Entry 4GLS (X-ray diffraction, 1.60 A resolution); this record covers chains A and G of the 8 polymer chains in the assembly.

[Chain A]
Protein: D- Vascular endothelial growth factor-A
Amino-acid sequence (102 residues; row label = number of the first residue in the row):
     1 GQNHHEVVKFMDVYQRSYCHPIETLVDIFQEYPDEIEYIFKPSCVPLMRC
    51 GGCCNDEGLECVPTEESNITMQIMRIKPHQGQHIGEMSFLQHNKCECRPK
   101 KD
Unresolved in the structure: 1-5, 101-102
Modified / non-standard residues: Gln-2, Gln-15, Gln-30, Gln-72, Gln-80, Gln-82, Gln-91 (D-glutamine; DGN); Asn-3, Asn-55, Asn-68, Asn-93 (D-asparagine; DSG); His-4, His-5, His-20, His-79, His-83, His-92 (D-histidine; DHI); Glu-6, Glu-23, Glu-31, Glu-35, Glu-37, Glu-57, Glu-60, Glu-65, Glu-66, Glu-86, Glu-96 (D-glutamic acid; DGL); Val-7, Val-8, Val-13, Val-26, Val-45, Val-62 (D-valine; DVA); Lys-9, Lys-41, Lys-77, Lys-94, Lys-100, Lys-101 (D-lysine; DLY); Phe-10, Phe-29, Phe-40, Phe-89 (D-phenylalanine; DPN); Met-11, Met-48, Met-71, Met-74, Met-87 (D-methionine; MED); Asp-12, Asp-27, Asp-34, Asp-56, Asp-102 (D-aspartic acid; DAS); Tyr-14, Tyr-18, Tyr-32, Tyr-38 (D-tyrosine; DTY); Arg-16, Arg-49, Arg-75, Arg-98 (D-arginine; DAR); Ser-17, Ser-43, Ser-67, Ser-88 (D-serine; DSN); Cys-19, Cys-44, Cys-50, Cys-53, Cys-54, Cys-61, Cys-95, Cys-97 (D-cysteine; DCY); Pro-21, Pro-33, Pro-42, Pro-46, Pro-63, Pro-78, Pro-99 (D-proline; DPR); Ile-22, Ile-28, Ile-36, Ile-39, Ile-69, Ile-73, Ile-76, Ile-84 (D-isoleucine; DIL); Thr-24, Thr-64, Thr-70 (D-threonine; DTH); Leu-25, Leu-47, Leu-59, Leu-90 (D-leucine; DLE)
Disulfide bonds: Cys-19/Cys-61, Cys-50/Cys-95, Cys-54/Cys-97

[Chain G]
Protein: L- RFX001
Amino-acid sequence (56 residues; each row starts with the number of its first residue):
     1 TYKLILNGKTLKGETTTEAVDVFDAFDVFFVYAASNFSDFDDWTYDDATK
    51 TFTVTE

[Chain A / chain G interface]
Pairs across the interface - 16 pairs, chain A then chain G:
  Lys-41(A) / Phe-26(G)
  Lys-41(A) / Phe-30(G)
  Met-74(A) / Phe-30(G)
  Met-74(A) / Phe-40(G)
  Ile-76(A) / Phe-30(G)
  Gln-80(A) / Ser-38(G)
  Gly-81(A) / Ser-38(G)
  Gln-82(A) / Ala-34(G)
  Gln-82(A) / Phe-37(G)
  Gln-82(A) / Ser-38(G)  hydrogen bond (backbone-backbone)
  Gln-82(A) / Asp-39(G)
  Gln-82(A) / Phe-40(G)  hydrogen bond (backbone-backbone)
  His-83(A) / Asp-39(G)
  His-83(A) / Phe-40(G)
  Ile-84(A) / Phe-40(G)  hydrogen bond (backbone-backbone)
  Ile-84(A) / Asp-41(G)
Also at the interface, not in a pair above, chain A (9 interface residues in all): Gln-72
Also at the interface, not in a pair above, chain G (10 interface residues in all): Asp-42, Trp-43

[In short]
9 residues of chain A and 10 residues of chain G are in contact; the contacts include 3 hydrogen bonds.
Backbone hydrogen bonds pair Gln-82(A)/Ser-38(G), Gln-82(A)/Phe-40(G) and Ile-84(A)/Phe-40(G).
Chain A is D- Vascular endothelial growth factor-A and chain G is L- RFX001; the structure, Crystal Structure
of Chemically Synthesized Heterochiral {D-Protein Antagonist plus VEGF-A} Protein Complex in space group P21,
was determined by X-ray diffraction together with 4GLN and 4GLU from the same study.
